Entry 6Z3T (electron microscopy, 2.69 A resolution); this record covers chains A and C of the 3 polymer chains in the assembly.

== Chain A ==
Molecule: Protein transport protein Sec61 subunit alpha isoform 1
Organism: Canis lupus familiaris
Reference sequence: P38377 (S61A1_CANLF); residues 1-476 here = UniProt positions 1-476
Amino-acid sequence (476 residues; numbered 1 to 476; the number before each row is that of its first residue):
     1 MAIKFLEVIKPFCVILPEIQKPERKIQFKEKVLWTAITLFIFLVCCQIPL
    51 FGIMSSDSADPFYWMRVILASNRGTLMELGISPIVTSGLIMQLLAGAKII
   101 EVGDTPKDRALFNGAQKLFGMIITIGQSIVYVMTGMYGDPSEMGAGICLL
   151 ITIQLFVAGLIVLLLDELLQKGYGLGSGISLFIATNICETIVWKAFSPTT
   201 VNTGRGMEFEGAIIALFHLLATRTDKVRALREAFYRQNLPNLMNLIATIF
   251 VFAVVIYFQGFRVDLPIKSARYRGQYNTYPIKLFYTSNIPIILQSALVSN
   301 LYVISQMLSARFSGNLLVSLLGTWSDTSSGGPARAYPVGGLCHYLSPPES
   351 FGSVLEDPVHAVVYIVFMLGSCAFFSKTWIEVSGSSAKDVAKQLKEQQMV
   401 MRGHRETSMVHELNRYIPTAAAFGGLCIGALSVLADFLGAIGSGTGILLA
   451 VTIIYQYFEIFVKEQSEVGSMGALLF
Disordered / not traced: 1-26, 98-108, 135-148, 170-177, 314-336, 465-476
Small-molecule neighbours: Q6B ([(6S,7S,9Z,12R)-12-[(Z,2S,6R,7R,9R)-4,6-dimethyl-7,9-bis(oxidanyl)dec-4-en-2-yl]-7,9-dimethyl-2-oxidanylidene-1-oxacyclododec-9-en-6-yl] (2E,4E,6E,8E,10E,12S,13S,15S)-4,6,10-trimethyl-12,13,15-tris(oxidanyl)hexadeca-2,4,6,8,10-pentaenoate): Val85, Thr86, Leu89, Ile179, Trp379, Val382
From the paper describing this entry:
  - binding site for Q6B: Val85, Thr86, Leu89, Ile179, Trp379, Val382
  - mutagenesis - S71F, G80W, S82F: decreased binding to Q6B (from molecular simulation)
  - mutagenesis - S82Y: decreased binding to Q6B

== Chain C ==
Molecule: Protein transport protein Sec61 subunit beta
Organism: Canis lupus familiaris
Amino-acid sequence (20 residues; each row starts with the number of its first residue; X marks 20 residues of unknown identity (built as UNK)):
    29 XXXXXXXXXXXXXXXXXXXX

== Chain A / chain C interface ==
Interface residues of chain A (facing chain C), 5 residues: Ile37, Val44, Leu50, Gln154, Val157

== In short ==
No residue of chain A is in contact with chain C. Ligands of chain A: compound Q6B. From the paper: a binding
site for Q6B at Val85(A), Thr86(A) and Leu89(A) among others; S71F, G80W and S82F of chain A, among others,
reduce binding to Q6B.
Here chain A is Protein transport protein Sec61 subunit alpha isoform 1 and chain C is Protein transport
protein Sec61 subunit beta, both from Canis lupus familiaris. Entry 6Z3T (Structure of canine Sec61 inhibited
by mycolactone) was determined by electron microscopy.
